6Q3G - chains E2 and F2 of the 668 polymer chains in the assembly; structure by electron microscopy, 3.80 A resolution.

Chain E2 (and F2):
Protein: Minor structural protein
From: Staphylococcus phage P68
Notes: chain F2 of this document is another copy of the same molecule, construct and numbering; everything in this record applies to it too
UniProtKB: Q859I6 (Q859I6_9CAUD); residue numbers follow UniProt; this construct covers 1-647
Amino-acid sequence (647 residues; each row starts with the number of its first residue):
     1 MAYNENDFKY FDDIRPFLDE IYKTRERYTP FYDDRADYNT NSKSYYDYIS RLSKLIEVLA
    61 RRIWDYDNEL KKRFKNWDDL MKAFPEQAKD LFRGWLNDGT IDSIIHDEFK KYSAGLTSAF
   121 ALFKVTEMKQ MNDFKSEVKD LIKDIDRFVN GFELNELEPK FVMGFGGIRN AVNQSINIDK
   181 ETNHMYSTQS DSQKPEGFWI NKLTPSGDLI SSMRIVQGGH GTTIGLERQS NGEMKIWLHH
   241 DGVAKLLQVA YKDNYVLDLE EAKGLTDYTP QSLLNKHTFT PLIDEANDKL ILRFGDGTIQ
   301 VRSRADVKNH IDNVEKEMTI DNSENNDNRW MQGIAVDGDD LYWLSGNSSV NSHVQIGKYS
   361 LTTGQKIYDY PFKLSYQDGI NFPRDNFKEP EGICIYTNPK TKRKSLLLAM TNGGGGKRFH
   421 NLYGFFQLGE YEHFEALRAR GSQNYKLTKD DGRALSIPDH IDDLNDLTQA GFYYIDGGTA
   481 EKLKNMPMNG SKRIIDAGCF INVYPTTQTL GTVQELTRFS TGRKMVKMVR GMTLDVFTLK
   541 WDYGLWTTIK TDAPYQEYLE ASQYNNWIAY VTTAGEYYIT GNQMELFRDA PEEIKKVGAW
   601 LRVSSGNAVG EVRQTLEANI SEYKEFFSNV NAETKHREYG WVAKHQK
Disordered / not traced: 1-4, 141-647 (chain F2: 1-23, 134-647)

Chain E2 / chain F2 interface:
Pairs across the interface - 47 pairs, chain E2 then chain F2:
  Asn41(E2) - Phe31(F2)
  Ser42(E2) - Phe31(F2)
  Lys43(E2) - Tyr32(F2)  hydrogen bond (side chain-backbone)
  Tyr45(E2) - Tyr45(F2)  hydrophobic
  Tyr45(E2) - Ile49(F2)
  Tyr46(E2) - Tyr38(F2)  hydrophobic
  Tyr46(E2) - Thr40(F2)  hydrogen bond
  Tyr46(E2) - Tyr45(F2)  hydrophobic
  Ile49(E2) - Tyr48(F2)  hydrophobic
  Ser50(E2) - Ala36(F2)  hydrogen bond (side chain-backbone)
  Ser50(E2) - Asp37(F2)
  Ser50(E2) - Tyr38(F2)
  Arg51(E2) - Tyr32(F2)
  Arg51(E2) - Ala36(F2)
  Ser53(E2) - Tyr48(F2)  hydrogen bond
  Lys54(E2) - Asp37(F2)  salt bridge
  Ala60(E2) - Leu59(F2)  hydrophobic
  Ile63(E2) - Leu59(F2)  hydrophobic
  Ile63(E2) - Tyr66(F2)
  Trp64(E2) - Arg62(F2)  hydrogen bond (backbone-side chain)
  Trp64(E2) - Tyr66(F2)
  Tyr66(E2) - Tyr66(F2)
  Asp67(E2) - Arg62(F2)
  Asp67(E2) - Tyr66(F2)  hydrogen bond (backbone-side chain)
  Phe74(E2) - Glu69(F2)
  Phe74(E2) - Arg73(F2)
  Phe74(E2) - Trp77(F2)  hydrophobic
  Trp77(E2) - Trp77(F2)
  Trp77(E2) - Met81(F2)  hydrophobic
  Phe84(E2) - Phe84(F2)  hydrophobic
  Phe92(E2) - Phe92(F2)  hydrophobic
  Phe92(E2) - Asn97(F2)
  Leu96(E2) - Ile104(F2)  hydrophobic
  Thr100(E2) - Ile104(F2)
  Ile105(E2) - Phe109(F2)  hydrophobic
  Phe109(E2) - Phe109(F2)  hydrophobic
  Phe109(E2) - Tyr112(F2)  hydrogen bond (backbone-side chain)
  Ser113(E2) - Tyr112(F2)
  Thr117(E2) - Leu116(F2)
  Lys124(E2) - Phe120(F2)
  Lys124(E2) - Phe123(F2)
  Lys124(E2) - Lys124(F2)
  Glu127(E2) - Lys124(F2)  salt bridge
  Met128(E2) - Phe123(F2)  hydrophobic
  Met128(E2) - Glu127(F2)
  Met131(E2) - Met131(F2)  hydrophobic
  Lys135(E2) - Gln130(F2)
Other interface residues (no listed pair), chain E2 (40 interface residues in all): Asp47, Ile56, Leu70, Met81, Ala88, Lys89, Arg93, Asn97, Leu116, Phe120
Other interface residues (no listed pair), chain F2 (39 interface residues in all): Arg35, Leu52, Leu55, Leu70, Leu80, Leu96, Thr100, Ile105, Asp107, Ala119

Overview:
40 residues of chain E2 face 39 of chain F2 across their interface, with 7 hydrogen bonds and 2 salt bridges.
Polar contacts include Lys54(E2)-Asp37(F2), Glu127(E2)-Lys124(F2) and Lys43(E2)-Tyr32(F2).
Both chains are Minor structural protein (Staphylococcus phage P68). Entry 6Q3G (Structure of native
bacteriophage P68) was determined by electron microscopy (same publication as 6IAB, 6IAC, 6IAT, 6IAW and
6IB1).
